4UOJ - chain A; structure by X-ray diffraction, 2.50 A resolution.

# Chain A
Protein: Beta-mannosidase GH2
Source organism: Hypocrea lixii
Notes: fragment: catalytic central domain and auxiliaries domains
Chain sequence (942 residues; row label = number of the first residue in the row):
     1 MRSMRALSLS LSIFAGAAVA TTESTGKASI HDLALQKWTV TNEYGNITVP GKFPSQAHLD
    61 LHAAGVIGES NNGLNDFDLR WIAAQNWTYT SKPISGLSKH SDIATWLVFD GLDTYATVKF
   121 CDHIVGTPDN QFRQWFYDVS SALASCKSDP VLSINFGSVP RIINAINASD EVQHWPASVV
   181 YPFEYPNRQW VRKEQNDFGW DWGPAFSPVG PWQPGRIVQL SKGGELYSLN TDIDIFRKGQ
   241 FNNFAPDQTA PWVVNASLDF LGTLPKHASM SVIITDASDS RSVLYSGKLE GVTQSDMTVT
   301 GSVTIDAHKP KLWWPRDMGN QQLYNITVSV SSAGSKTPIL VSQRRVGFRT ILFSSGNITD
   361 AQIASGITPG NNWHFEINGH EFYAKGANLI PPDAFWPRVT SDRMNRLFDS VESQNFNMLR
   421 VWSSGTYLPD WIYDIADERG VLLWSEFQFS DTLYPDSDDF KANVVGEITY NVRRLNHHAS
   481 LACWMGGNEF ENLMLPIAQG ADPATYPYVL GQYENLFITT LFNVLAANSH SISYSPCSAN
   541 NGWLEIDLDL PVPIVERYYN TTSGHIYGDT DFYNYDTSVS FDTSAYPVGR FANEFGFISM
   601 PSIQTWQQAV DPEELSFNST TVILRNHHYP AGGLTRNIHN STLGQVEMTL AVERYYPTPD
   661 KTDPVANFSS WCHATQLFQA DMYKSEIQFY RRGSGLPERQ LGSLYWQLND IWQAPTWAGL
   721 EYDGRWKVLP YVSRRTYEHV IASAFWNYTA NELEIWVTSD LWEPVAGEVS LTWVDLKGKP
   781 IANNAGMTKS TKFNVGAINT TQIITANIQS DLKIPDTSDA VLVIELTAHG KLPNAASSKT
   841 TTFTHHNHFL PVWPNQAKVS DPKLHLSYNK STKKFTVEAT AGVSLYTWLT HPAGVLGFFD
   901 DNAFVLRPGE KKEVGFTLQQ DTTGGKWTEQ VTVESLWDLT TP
Not modelled in the structure: 1-25
Disulfide bonds: Cys121-Cys146
Glycans and other covalent adducts: N-acetylglucosamine (NAG) linked to Asn46, Asn167, Asn325, Asn357, Asn640, Asn667, Asn799; glycan linked to Asn86, Asn255, Asn560, Asn618
Ion coordination: Cd2+ site 1: His62 (shared with 1 residue of chain B); Cd2+ site 2: Asn72 (shared with 1 residue of chain B); Cd2+ site 3 near Asn75 (its only coordinating residue here); Cd2+ site 4 near Asp296 (its only coordinating residue here); Cd2+ site 5 near Asp306 (its only coordinating residue here); Cd2+ site 6 near Glu381 (its only coordinating residue here); Cd2+ site 7 near Glu412 (its only coordinating residue here); Cd2+ site 8: Asp430, Asp434; Cd2+ site 9: Asp430, His477; Cd2+ site 10 near Glu438 (its only coordinating residue here); Na+ site 1 near Glu489 (its only coordinating residue here); Cd2+ site 11: Asp547, Asp549 (shared with 1 residue of chain B); 1 more Na+ sites not listed; 5 more Cd2+ sites not listed
What the authors report for this chain:
  - post-translational modification sites: Asn86, Asn255, Asn667
  - specificity-determining residues: Leu624 to Ile638 (proposed by the authors, not directly observed)

# Summary
Covalently linked N-acetylglucosamine: at Asn46, Asn167, Asn325, Asn357, Asn640 and Asn667 and 1 more. Asp430
and Asp434 coordinate Cd2+ site 8. Asp430 and His477 coordinate Cd2+ site 9. The paper reports the specificity
determinant Leu624; modification sites Asn86, Asn255 and Asn667.
Chain A is Beta-mannosidase GH2 (Hypocrea lixii); the structure, Structure of Fungal beta-mannosidase (GH2)
from Trichoderma harzianum, was determined by X-ray diffraction together with 4CVU from the same study.
